7XOV - chains A and B of the 5 polymer chains in the assembly; structure by electron microscopy, 3.00 A resolution.

== Chain A ==
Protein: Isoform Gnas-2 of Guanine nucleotide-binding protein G(s) subunit alpha isoforms short
Organism: Homo sapiens
UniProt: P63092-2 (GNAS2_HUMAN); the author numbering skips numbers that UniProt does not, so the offset changes along the chain: 1-60 = UniProt 1-60; 75-394 = UniProt 61-380
Sequence (380 residues; row label = number of the first residue in the row; note: 14 numbers in that range are skipped by the numbering (no residue carries them; nothing is unmodelled there)):
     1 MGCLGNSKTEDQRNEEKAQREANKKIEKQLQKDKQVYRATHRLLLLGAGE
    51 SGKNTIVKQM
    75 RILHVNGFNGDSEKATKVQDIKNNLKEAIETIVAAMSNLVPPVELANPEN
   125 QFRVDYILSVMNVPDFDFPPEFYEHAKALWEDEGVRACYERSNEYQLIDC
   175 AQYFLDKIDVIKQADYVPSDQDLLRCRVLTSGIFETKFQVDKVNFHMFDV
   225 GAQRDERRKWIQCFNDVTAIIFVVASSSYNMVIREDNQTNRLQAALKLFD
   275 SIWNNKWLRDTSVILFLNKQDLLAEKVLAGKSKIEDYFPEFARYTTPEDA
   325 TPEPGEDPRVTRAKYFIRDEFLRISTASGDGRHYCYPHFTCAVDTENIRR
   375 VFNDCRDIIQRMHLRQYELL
Unresolved in the structure: 1-10, 75-204, 252-261, 304-306
Construct notes: engineered mutation Asn54 (Ser in P63092-2), Ala226 (Gly212 in P63092-2), Ala268 (Glu254 in P63092-2), Lys271 (Asn257 in P63092-2), Asp274 (Lys260 in P63092-2), Lys280 (Arg266 in P63092-2), Asp284 (Thr270 in P63092-2), Thr285 (Ile271 in P63092-2)

== Chain B ==
Protein: Guanine nucleotide-binding protein G(I)/G(S)/G(T) subunit beta-1
Organism: Homo sapiens
UniProt: P62873 (GBB1_HUMAN); residues 3-340 here = UniProt positions 3-340
Sequence (338 residues; row label = number of the first residue in the row):
     3 ELDQLRQEAEQLKNQIRDARKACADATLSQITNNIDPVGRIQMRTRRTLR
    53 GHLAKIYAMHWGTDSRLLVSASQDGKLIIWDSYTTNKVHAIPLRSSWVMT
   103 CAYAPSGNYVACGGLDNICSIYNLKTREGNVRVSRELAGHTGYLSCCRFL
   153 DDNQIVTSSGDTTCALWDIETGQQTTTFTGHTGDVMSLSLAPDTRLFVSG
   203 ACDASAKLWDVREGMCRQTFTGHESDINAICFFPNGNAFATGSDDATCRL
   253 FDLRADQELMTYSHDNIICGITSVSFSKSGRLLLAGYDDFNCNVWDALKA
   303 DRAGVLAGHDNRVSCLGVTDDGMAVATGSWDSFLKIWN
UniProt features mapped onto this chain:
  - modified residue: His266 (Phosphohistidine)
  - natural variant: Leu30 (L30F: In MRD42; uncertain significance), Arg52 (R52G: In MRD42), Gly64 (G64V: In MRD42), Asp76 (D76E: In MRD42; D76G: In MRD42), Gly77 (G77S: In MRD42), Lys78 (K78R: In MRD42), Ile80 (I80N: In MRD42; I80T: In MRD42), His91 (H91R: In MRD42; uncertain significance), Ala92 (A92T: In MRD42), Pro94 (P94S: In MRD42), Leu95 (L95P: In MRD42), Arg96 (R96L: In MRD42), 5 further natural variant entries in UniProt

== How chain A and chain B interact ==
Residue-residue contacts (48):
  Gln19(A) - Asp83(B)  hydrogen bond
  Gln19(A) - Thr86(B)  hydrogen bond
  Gln19(A) - Asn88(B)  hydrogen bond
  Asn23(A) - Asn88(B)
  Asn23(A) - Lys89(B)  hydrogen bond (side chain-backbone)
  Ile26(A) - Lys89(B)
  Ile26(A) - Val90(B)
  Ile26(A) - His91(B)
  Ile26(A) - Ala92(B)  hydrophobic
  Glu27(A) - Lys89(B)  salt bridge
  Leu30(A) - Lys78(B)
  Leu30(A) - Lys89(B)
  Asp33(A) - Lys78(B)  salt bridge
  Lys34(A) - Leu55(B)
  Tyr37(A) - Leu55(B)
  Tyr37(A) - Ala56(B)
  Tyr37(A) - Asp76(B)
  Arg42(A) - Gln75(B)
  Gly206(A) - Leu117(B)
  Gly206(A) - Asn119(B)
  Ile207(A) - Leu117(B)  hydrogen bond (backbone-backbone)
  Phe222(A) - Trp99(B)
  Gln227(A) - Leu117(B)  hydrogen bond (side chain-backbone)
  Gln227(A) - Asn119(B)  hydrogen bond
  Gln227(A) - Tyr145(B)
  Arg232(A) - Cys204(B)
  Arg232(A) - Asp228(B)  salt bridge
  Lys233(A) - Tyr145(B)
  Lys233(A) - Cys204(B)
  Lys233(A) - Asp228(B)
  Lys233(A) - Asn230(B)
  Lys233(A) - Asp246(B)  salt bridge
  Trp234(A) - Leu117(B)  hydrophobic
  Gln236(A) - Arg314(B)  hydrogen bond
  Cys237(A) - Lys57(B)
  Cys237(A) - Tyr59(B)  hydrogen bond (backbone-side chain)
  Cys237(A) - Gln75(B)
  Cys237(A) - Trp99(B)
  Phe238(A) - Trp99(B)  hydrophobic
  Phe238(A) - Leu117(B)  hydrophobic
  Asn239(A) - Lys57(B)  hydrogen bond
  Asn239(A) - Trp332(B)
  Asp240(A) - Lys57(B)
  Asp240(A) - Gln75(B)  hydrogen bond (backbone-side chain)
  Lys280(A) - Asp290(B)  salt bridge
  Trp281(A) - Asp290(B)
  Trp281(A) - Arg314(B)
  Trp281(A) - Trp332(B)  hydrophobic
Also at the interface, not in a pair above, chain A (25 interface residues in all): Ala226, Glu230
Also at the interface, not in a pair above, chain B (34 interface residues in all): Gly53, Ile80, Met101, Asp118, Thr143, Gly144, Asp186, Met188, Asn313

== In short ==
The interface between chain A and chain B involves 25 residues on one side and 34 on the other, with 11
hydrogen bonds and 5 salt bridges. Polar contacts include Glu27(A)-Lys89(B), Asp33(A)-Lys78(B) and
Arg232(A)-Asp228(B).
Chain A is Isoform Gnas-2 of Guanine nucleotide-binding protein G(s) subunit alpha isoforms short and chain B
is Guanine nucleotide-binding protein G(I)/G(S)/G(T) subunit beta-1, both from Homo sapiens; the structure,
Structural insights into human brain gut peptide cholecystokinin receptors, was determined by electron
microscopy together with 8IA7, 7XOU and 7XOW from the same study.
